PDB entry 9IC1 | electron microscopy, 2.73 A resolution | chains B and C of the 5 polymer chains in the assembly

Chain B (and C):
Name: DNA polymerase subunit gamma-2
Organism: Mus musculus
Notes: chain C of this document is another copy of the same molecule, construct and numbering; everything in this record applies to it too
Reference sequence: Q9QZM2 (DPOG2_MOUSE); residues 17-459 here = UniProt positions 17-459
Sequence (450 residues; numbered 16 to 465; the number before each row is that of its first residue):
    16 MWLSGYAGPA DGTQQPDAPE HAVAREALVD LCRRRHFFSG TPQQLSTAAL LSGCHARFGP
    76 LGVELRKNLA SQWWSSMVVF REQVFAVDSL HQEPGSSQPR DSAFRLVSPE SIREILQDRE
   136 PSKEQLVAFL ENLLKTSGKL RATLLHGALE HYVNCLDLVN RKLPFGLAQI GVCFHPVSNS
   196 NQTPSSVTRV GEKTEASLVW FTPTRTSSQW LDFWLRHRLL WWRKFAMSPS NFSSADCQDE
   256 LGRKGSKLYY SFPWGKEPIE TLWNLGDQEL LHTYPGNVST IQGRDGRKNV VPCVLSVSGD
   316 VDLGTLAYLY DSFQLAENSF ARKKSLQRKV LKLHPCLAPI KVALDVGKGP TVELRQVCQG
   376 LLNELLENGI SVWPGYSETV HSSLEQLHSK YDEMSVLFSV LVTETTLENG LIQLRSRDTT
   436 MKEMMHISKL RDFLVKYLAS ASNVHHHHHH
Not modelled in the structure: 16-40, 129-144, 193-204, 329-342, 459-465 (chain C: 16-41, 132-140, 193-203, 329-342, 460-465)
Sequence notes: initiating methionine (16); expression tag (460-465)

How chain B and chain C interact:
Pairs across the interface - 75 pairs, chain B then chain C:
  R48(B) with N169(C), hydrogen bond
  H51(B) with N169(C); L173(C)
  C69(B) with L105(C)
  H70(B) with L105(C)
  A71(B) with L105(C)
  V78(B) with D103(C)
  R81(B) with D103(C), salt bridge
  V94(B) with L381(C)
  F95(B) with L381(C), hydrophobic
  E97(B) with Q374(C), hydrogen bond
  F100(B) with W388(C), hydrophobic
  A101(B) with P75(C)
  D103(B) with A71(C); V78(C); R81(C), salt bridge
  L105(B) with C69(C); E207(C)
  H106(B) with H106(C); V187(C); E207(C), salt bridge
  Q107(B) with V205(C); E207(C)
  P114(B) with R128(C), hydrogen bond (backbone-side chain)
  D116(B) with R128(C)
  S117(B) with P124(C)
  A118(B) with P124(C)
  F119(B) with L121(C), hydrophobic; V122(C); S123(C); P124(C)
  R120(B) with R120(C); L121(C); V122(C), hydrogen bond (backbone-backbone)
  L121(B) with F119(C), hydrophobic; R120(C); L121(C), hydrophobic
  V122(B) with F119(C); R120(C), hydrogen bond (backbone-backbone); V122(C), hydrophobic
  S123(B) with F119(C)
  P124(B) with D116(C); S117(C); A118(C); R120(C)
  E125(B) with S117(C)
  I127(B) with L145(C), hydrophobic; L149(C), hydrophobic
  R128(B) with Q113(C); P114(C), hydrogen bond (side chain-backbone); D116(C); L149(C)
  L145(B) with I127(C); L141(C), hydrophobic; F144(C), hydrophobic; L145(C), hydrophobic
  E146(B) with L131(C)
  L148(B) with I127(C), hydrophobic
  L149(B) with I127(C), hydrophobic
  L155(B) with L121(C), hydrophobic
  H166(B) with A71(C)
  N169(B) with R48(C), hydrogen bond; H51(C), hydrogen bond (backbone-side chain)
  L173(B) with H51(C); P75(C), hydrophobic
  N175(B) with V395(C)
  K177(B) with S392(C), hydrogen bond (side chain-backbone)
  V187(B) with H106(C)
  V205(B) with Q107(C)
  E207(B) with L105(C); H106(C), hydrogen bond (side chain-backbone); Q107(C)
  L381(B) with V94(C); F95(C), hydrophobic
  E382(B) with N458(C), hydrogen bond
Interface residues without a listed pair, chain B (52 interface residues in all): P75, W89, D172, F189, W388, S392, T394, V395
Interface residues without a listed pair, chain C (59 interface residues in all): S54, G68, H70, E79, F100, A101, S104, E125, I130, L155, H166, N175, K177, F189, R204, E382, E393

Overview:
The interface between chain B and chain C involves 52 residues on one side and 59 on the other, with 11
hydrogen bonds and 3 salt bridges. Among the polar pairs are R81(B)-D103(C), H106(B)-E207(C) and
R48(B)-N169(C).
Both chains are DNA polymerase subunit gamma-2 (Mus musculus). Entry 9IC1 (Chimeric mitochondrial DNA
polymerase gamma ternary complex (hAmB) in replication conformer) was determined by electron microscopy,
deposited together with 9G74, 9G75, 9G77, 9IBX, 9IBZ, 9IC0 and 9IC3.
